Entry 4G5X (X-ray diffraction, 1.29 A resolution); this record covers chain A.

== Chain A ==
Name: Alpha/beta hydrolase fold protein
UniProtKB: D2J2T6 (D2J2T6_9RHIZ); residue numbers follow UniProt; this construct covers 1-271
Sequence (279 residues; numbered 1 to 279; the number before each row is that of its first residue):
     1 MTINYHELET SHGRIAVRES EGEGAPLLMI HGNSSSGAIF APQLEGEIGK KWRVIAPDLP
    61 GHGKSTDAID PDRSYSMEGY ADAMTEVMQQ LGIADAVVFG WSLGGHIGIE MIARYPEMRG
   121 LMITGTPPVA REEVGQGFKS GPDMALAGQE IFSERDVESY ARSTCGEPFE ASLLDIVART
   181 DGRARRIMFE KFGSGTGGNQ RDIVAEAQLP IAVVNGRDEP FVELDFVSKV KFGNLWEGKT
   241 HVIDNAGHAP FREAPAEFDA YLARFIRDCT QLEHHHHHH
Not modelled in the structure: 1, 277-279
Differences from the reference sequence: expression tag (272-279)
From the paper describing this entry:
  - catalytic residues: Ser102, Glu219, His248
  - contacts within the chain: Glu219-His248 (hydrogen bond), Ser102-His248 (hydrogen bond)
  - mutagenesis - Y160G, M188G, F189G, F192G, E219G, F221G: decreased catalytic activity
  - mutagenesis - S102G, H248G: abolished catalytic activity on AHLs

== Summary ==
The paper reports catalytic residues Ser102, Glu219 and His248; Y160G, M188G and F189G, among others, reduce
catalytic activity; 8 substitutions were tested in all.
Chain A is Alpha/beta hydrolase fold protein; the structure, Crystal structures of N-acyl homoserine lactonase
AidH, was determined by X-ray diffraction, deposited together with 4G8B, 4G8C, 4G8D, 4G9E and 4G9G.
